Entry 2W6H (X-ray diffraction, 5.00 A resolution (low resolution: residue-level contacts below are approximate; hydrogen-bond / salt-bridge calls are withheld)); this record covers chains F and G of the 9 polymer chains in the assembly.

[Chain F]
Name: ATP synthase subunit beta, mitochondrial
From: Bos taurus
Notes: EC 3.6.3.14
UniProt: P00829 (ATPB_BOVIN); residues -49 to 478 here correspond to UniProt positions 1-528 (UniProt number = residue number + 50)
Amino-acid sequence (528 residues; each row starts with the number of its first residue; numbers below 1 keep their minus sign (Met-49 is residue -49)):
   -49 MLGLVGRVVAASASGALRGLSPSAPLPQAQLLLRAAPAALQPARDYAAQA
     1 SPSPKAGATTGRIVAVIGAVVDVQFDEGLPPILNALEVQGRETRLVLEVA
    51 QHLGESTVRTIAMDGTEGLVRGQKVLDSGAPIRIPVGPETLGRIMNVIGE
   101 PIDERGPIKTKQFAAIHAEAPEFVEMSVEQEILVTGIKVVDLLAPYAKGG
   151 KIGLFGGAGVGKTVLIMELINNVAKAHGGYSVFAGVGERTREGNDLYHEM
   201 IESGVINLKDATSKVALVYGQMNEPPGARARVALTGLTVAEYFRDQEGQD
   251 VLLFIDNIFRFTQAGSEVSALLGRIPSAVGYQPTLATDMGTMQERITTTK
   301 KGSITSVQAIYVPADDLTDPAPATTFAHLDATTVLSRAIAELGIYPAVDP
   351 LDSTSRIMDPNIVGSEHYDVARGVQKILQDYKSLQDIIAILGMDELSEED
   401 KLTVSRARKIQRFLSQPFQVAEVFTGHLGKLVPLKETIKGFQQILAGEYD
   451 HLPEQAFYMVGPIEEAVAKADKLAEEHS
Unresolved in the structure: -49 to 8, 475-478
Swiss-Prot annotation at these positions:
  - binding site (ADP): Gly159, Val160, Gly161, Lys162, Thr163, Val164
  - binding site (ATP): Gly159, Gly161, Lys162, Thr163, Val164, Arg189
  - binding site (phosphate): Gly159, Val160, Gly161, Lys162, Thr163
  - binding site (Mg(2+)): Thr163, Glu188
  - modified residue: Lys74 (N6-acetyllysine), Lys111 (N6-acetyllysine), Lys148 (N6-acetyllysine), Lys209 (N6-acetyllysine), Lys214 (N6-acetyllysine), Thr262 (Phosphothreonine), Ser365 (Phosphoserine), Lys376 (N6-acetyllysine), Ser383 (Phosphoserine), Lys430 (N6-acetyllysine), Lys435 (N6-acetyllysine), Lys472 (N6-acetyllysine)
  - glycosylation: Ser56 (O-linked (GlcNAc) serine)

[Chain G]
Name: ATP synthase subunit gamma, mitochondrial
From: Bos taurus
Notes: EC 3.6.3.14
UniProt: P05631 (ATPG_BOVIN); residues -24 to 273 here correspond to UniProt positions 1-298 (UniProt number = residue number + 25)
Amino-acid sequence (298 residues; row label = number of the first residue in the row; numbers below 1 keep their minus sign (Met-24 is residue -24)):
   -24 MFSRAGVAGLSAWTVQPQWIQVRNMATLKDITRRLKSIKNIQKITKSMKM
    26 VAAAKYARAERELKPARVYGVGSLALYEKADIKTPEDKKKHLIIGVSSDR
    76 GLCGAIHSSVAKQMKSEAANLAAAGKEVKIIGVGDKIRSILHRTHSDQFL
   126 VTFKEVGRRPPTFGDASVIALELLNSGYEFDEGSIIFNRFRSVISYKTEE
   176 KPIFSLDTISSAESMSIYDDIDADVLRNYQEYSLANIIYYSLKESTTSEQ
   226 SARMTAMDNASKNASEMIDKLTLTFNRTRQAVITKELIEIISGAAALD
Unresolved in the structure: -24 to 0, 62-66, 97-100, 273
Swiss-Prot annotation at these positions:
  - modified residue: Lys14 (N6-acetyllysine), Lys24 (N6-succinyllysine), Lys30 (N6-acetyllysine), Lys90 (N6-acetyllysine), Ser121 (Phosphoserine), Lys129 (N6-acetyllysine), Lys172 (N6-acetyllysine), Lys245 (N6-succinyllysine)

[Interface between chain F and chain G]
Pairs across the interface (9):
  Ala389(F) - Asn238(G)
  Ile390(F) - Ala235(G)
  Ile390(F) - Asn238(G)
  Ile390(F) - Met242(G)
  Leu391(F) - Ala235(G)
  Asp394(F) - Gly79(G)
  Asp394(F) - Ala80(G)
  Glu395(F) - Leu77(G)
  Glu398(F) - Lys90(G)
Interface residues without a listed pair, chain F (9 interface residues in all): Ile275, Asp386, Lys401
Interface residues without a listed pair, chain G (14 interface residues in all): Arg9, Ile16, Gly76, Cys78, Ser83, Ala231, Ala271

[Summary]
9 residues of chain F and 14 residues of chain G are in contact. UniProt lists 6 ADP-binding residues, 6
ATP-binding residues, 5 phosphate-binding residues and Mg2+-binding residues Thr163(F) and Glu188(F) on chain
F.
Chain F is ATP synthase subunit beta, mitochondrial and chain G is ATP synthase subunit gamma, mitochondrial,
both from Bos taurus; the structure, Low resolution structures of bovine mitochondrial F1-ATPase during
controlled dehydration: Hydration State 4A, was determined by X-ray diffraction (same publication as 2W6E,
2W6F, 2W6G, 2W6I and 2W6J).
